PDB entry 7TKE | electron microscopy, 7.10 A resolution (low resolution: residue-level contacts below are approximate; hydrogen-bond / salt-bridge calls are withheld) | chains V and W of the 27 polymer chains in the assembly

Chain V:
Name: ATP synthase subunit d
Organism: Saccharomyces cerevisiae
Reference sequence: P30902 (ATP7_YEAST); residues 1-173 here correspond to UniProt positions 2-174 (UniProt number = residue number + 1)
Sequence (173 residues; row label = number of the first residue in the row):
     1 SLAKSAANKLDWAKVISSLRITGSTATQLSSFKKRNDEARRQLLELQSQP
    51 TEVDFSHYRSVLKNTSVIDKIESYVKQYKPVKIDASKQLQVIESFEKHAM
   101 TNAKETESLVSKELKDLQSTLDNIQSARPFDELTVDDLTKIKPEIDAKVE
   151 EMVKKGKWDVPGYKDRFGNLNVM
Not modelled in the structure: 1-2

Chain W:
Name: ATP synthase subunit f
Organism: Saccharomyces cerevisiae
Reference sequence: Q06405 (ATPK_YEAST); residues 1-95 here correspond to UniProt positions 7-101 (UniProt number = residue number + 6)
Sequence (95 residues; numbered 1 to 95; the number before each row is that of its first residue):
     1 VSTLIPPKVVSSKNIGSAPNAKRIANVVHFYKSLPQGPAPAIKANTRLAR
    51 YKAKYFDGDNASGKPLWHFALGIIAFGYSMEYYFHLRHHKGAEEH
Not modelled in the structure: 86-95

How chain V and chain W interact:
Pairs across the interface - 17 pairs, chain V then chain W:
  S30(V) with V1(W)
  K33(V) with V1(W)
  K34(V) with V1(W)
  N102(V) with K8(W)
  A103(V) with K8(W)
  N123(V) with F30(W)
  I124(V) with F30(W)
  A127(V) with F30(W); Y31(W); S33(W)
  R128(V) with S33(W); L34(W); P35(W)
  P129(V) with L34(W); P35(W)
  F130(V) with P35(W)
  E132(V) with G37(W)
Also at the interface, not in a pair above, chain V (17 interface residues in all): T27, S31, T106, D131, I141
Also at the interface, not in a pair above, chain W (13 interface residues in all): T3, L4, V10, V28, Q36

Summary:
17 residues of chain V and 13 residues of chain W are in contact.
Chain V is ATP synthase subunit d and chain W is ATP synthase subunit f, both from Saccharomyces cerevisiae;
the structure, Yeast ATP synthase State 2binding(a) with 10 mM ATP backbone model, was determined by electron
microscopy (same publication as 7TJS, 7TJT, 7TJU, 7TJV, 7TJW, 7TJX and 30 further entries).
